PDB entry 9PB9 | electron microscopy, 3.45 A resolution | chains F and H of the 12 polymer chains in the assembly

== Chain F ==
Name: Vesicle-fusing ATPase
Source organism: Cricetulus griseus
Notes: EC 3.6.4.6
UniProtKB: P18708 (NSF_CRIGR); residues 1-744 here = UniProt positions 1-744
Chain sequence (747 residues; row label = number of the first residue in the row; numbers below 1 keep their minus sign (Gly-2 is residue -2)):
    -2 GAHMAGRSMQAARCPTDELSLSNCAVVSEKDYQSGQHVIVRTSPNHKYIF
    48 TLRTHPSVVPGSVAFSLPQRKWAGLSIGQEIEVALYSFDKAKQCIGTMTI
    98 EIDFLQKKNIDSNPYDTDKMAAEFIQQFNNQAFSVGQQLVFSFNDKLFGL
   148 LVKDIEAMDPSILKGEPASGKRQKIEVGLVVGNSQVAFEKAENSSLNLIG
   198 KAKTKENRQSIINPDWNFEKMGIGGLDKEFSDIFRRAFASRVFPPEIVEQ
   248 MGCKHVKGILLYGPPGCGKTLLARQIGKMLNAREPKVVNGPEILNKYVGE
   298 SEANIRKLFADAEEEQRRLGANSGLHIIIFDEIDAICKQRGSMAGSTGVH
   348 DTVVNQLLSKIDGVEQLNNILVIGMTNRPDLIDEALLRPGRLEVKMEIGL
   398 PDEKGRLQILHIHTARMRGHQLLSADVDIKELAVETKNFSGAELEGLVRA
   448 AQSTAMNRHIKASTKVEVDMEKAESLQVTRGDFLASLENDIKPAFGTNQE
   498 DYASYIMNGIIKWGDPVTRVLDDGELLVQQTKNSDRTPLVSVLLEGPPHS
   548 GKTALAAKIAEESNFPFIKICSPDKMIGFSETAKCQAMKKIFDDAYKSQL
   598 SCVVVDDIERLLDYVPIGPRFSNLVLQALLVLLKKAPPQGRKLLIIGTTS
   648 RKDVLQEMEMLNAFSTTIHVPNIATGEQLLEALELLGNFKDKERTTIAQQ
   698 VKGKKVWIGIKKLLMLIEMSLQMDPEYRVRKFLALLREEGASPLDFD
Not modelled in the structure: -2 to 211, 246-251, 741-744
Sequence notes: expression tag (-2 to 0)
Small-molecule neighbours:
  - ATP (adenosine-5'-triphosphate), molecule 1: Gly219, Ile220, Gly221, Pro262, Gly263, Cys264, Gly265, Lys266, Thr267, Leu268, Asn374, Ile406, His410, Gly438, Ala439, Glu442
  - ATP, molecule 2: Ile503, Met504, Asn505, Gly506, Ile507, Ile508, Trp510, Pro545, His546, Ser547, Gly548, Lys549, Thr550, Ala551, Leu552, Asp604, Ile707, Lys708
Curated features (UniProtKB/Swiss-Prot):
  - binding site (ATP): Asn505 to Trp510, Pro545 to Leu552
  - binding site (Mg(2+)): Thr550
  - modified residue: Lys105 (N6-acetyllysine), Ser207 (Phosphoserine), Tyr259 (Phosphotyrosine), Ser569 (Phosphoserine)
Reported in the primary citation:
  - post-translational modification sites: Ser207 (citing earlier work)

== Chain H ==
Name: Syntaxin-1A
Source organism: Rattus norvegicus
UniProtKB: P32851 (STX1A_RAT); residues 1-267 here = UniProt positions 1-267
Chain sequence (267 residues; numbered 1 to 267; the number before each row is that of its first residue):
     1 MKDRTQELRTAKDSDDDDDVTVTVDRDRFMDEFFEQVEEIRGFIDKIAEN
    51 VEEVKRKHSAILASPNPDEKTKEELEELMSDIKKTANKVRSKLKSIEQSI
   101 EQEEGLNRSSADLRIRKTQHSTLSRKFVEVMSEYNATQSDYRERCKGRIQ
   151 RQLEITGRTTTSEELEDMLESGNPAIFASGIIMDSSISKQALSEIETRHS
   201 EIIKLENSIRELHDMFMDMAMLVESQGEMIDRIEYNVEHAVDYVERAVSD
   251 TKKAVKYQSKARRKKIM
Not modelled in the structure: 1-177, 260-267
Curated features (UniProtKB/Swiss-Prot):
  - site: Lys253, Ala254 (Microbial infection: Cleavage)
  - modified residue (Phosphoserine): Ser14, Ser64, Ser95, Ser188
  - cross-link (Glycyl lysine isopeptide (Lys-Gly)): Lys252 (interchain with G-Cter in SUMO), Lys253 (interchain with G-Cter in SUMO), Lys256 (interchain with G-Cter in SUMO)

== Interface between chain F and chain H ==
Residue-residue contacts (9; chain F residue first):
  Lys293(F) - Gln190(H)  hydrogen bond (backbone-backbone)
  Tyr294(F) - Gln190(H)
  Tyr294(F) - Ser193(H)
  Val295(F) - Lys189(H)
  Val295(F) - Ala191(H)
  Ala341(F) - Ser185(H)
  Ala341(F) - Ile187(H)
  Ser343(F) - Lys189(H)
  Thr344(F) - Lys189(H)
Interface residues without a listed pair, chain F (7 interface residues in all): Gly342
Interface residues without a listed pair, chain H (8 interface residues in all): Ser186, Ser188

== In short ==
The interface between chain F and chain H involves 7 residues on one side and 8 on the other; the contacts
include 1 hydrogen bond. The hydrogen-bonded pair Lys293(F)-Gln190(H) is a backbone contact. Ligands of chain
F: ATP. The paper reports a modification site at Ser207(F).
Here chain F is Vesicle-fusing ATPase (Cricetulus griseus) and chain H is Syntaxin-1A (Rattus norvegicus).
Entry 9PB9 (21bin20S complex (NSF-alphaSNAP-2:1 syntaxin-1a:SNAP-25), non-hydrolyzing, class 8) was determined
by electron microscopy, deposited together with 9OJR, 9OJU, 9OJZ, 9OK3, 9OK5, 9OKC and 17 further entries.
